1MCO - chains L and H; structure by X-ray diffraction, 3.20 A resolution.

Chain L:
Name: IGG1 mcg intact antibody (light chain)
From: Homo sapiens
Notes: antibody fragment or engineered binder
Sequence (216 residues; numbered 1 to 216; the number before each row is that of its first residue):
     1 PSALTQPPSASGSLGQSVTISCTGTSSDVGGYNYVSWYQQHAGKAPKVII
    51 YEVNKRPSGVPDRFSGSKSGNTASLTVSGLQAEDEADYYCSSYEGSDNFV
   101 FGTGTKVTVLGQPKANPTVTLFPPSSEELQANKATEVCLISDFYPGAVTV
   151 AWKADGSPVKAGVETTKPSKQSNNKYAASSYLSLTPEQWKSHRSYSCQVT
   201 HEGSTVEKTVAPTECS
Sequence notes: conflict Ile-20 (Phe39 in S14675), Thr-23 (Ser42 in S14675), Val-29 (Ile48 in S14675), 20 further conflict positions vs the reference (S14675) not listed
Disulfides: Cys-215 forms a disulfide with the same residue of a neighbouring copy of this chain
Disulfides: Cys-22/Cys-90, Cys-138/Cys-197

Chain H:
Name: IGG1 mcg intact antibody (heavy chain)
From: Homo sapiens
Notes: antibody fragment or engineered binder
Sequence (428 residues; row label = number of the first residue in the row):
     1 PLVLQESGPGLVKPSEALSLTCTVSGDSINTILYYWSWIRQPPGKGLEWI
    51 GYIYYSGSTYGNPSLKSRVTISVNTSKNQFYSKLSSVTAADTAVYYCARV
   101 PLVVNPWGQGTLVTVSSASTKGPSVFPLAPSSKSTSGGTAALGCLVKDYF
   151 PQPVTVSWNSGALTSGVHTFPAVLQSSGLYSLSSVVTVPSSSLGTQTYIC
   201 NVNHKPSNTKVDKRVAPELLGGPSVFLFPPKPKDTLMISRTPEVTCVVVD
   251 VSHEDPQVKFNWYVDGVQVHNAKTKPREQQYNSTYRVVSVLTVLHQNWLD
   301 GKEYKCKVSNKALPAPIEKTISKAKGQPREPQVYTLPPSREEMTKNQVSL
   351 TCLVKGFYPSDIAVEWESNGQPENNYKTTPPVLDSDGSFFLYSKLTVDKS
   401 RWQQGNVFSCSVMHEALHNHYTQKSLSL
Sequence notes: conflict Lys-13 (Arg32 in 243866), Glu-16 (Gln35 in 243866), Ala-17 (Thr36 in 243866), 38 further conflict positions vs the reference (243866) not listed; insertion (27, 32, 61)
Disulfides: Cys-22/Cys-97, Cys-144/Cys-200, Cys-246/Cys-306, Cys-352/Cys-410
Covalently attached groups: glycan linked to Asn-282
Small-molecule neighbours: alpha-L-gulopyranose (GUP): Ser-224, Val-225, Phe-226, Lys-319

How chain L and chain H interact:
Residue-residue contacts (77):
  Pro-1(L) / Trp-49(H)
  Pro-1(L) / Tyr-60(H)
  Pro-1(L) / Pro-63(H)  hydrophobic
  Tyr-38(L) / Val-103(H)
  Ala-45(L) / Asn-105(H)
  Pro-46(L) / Asn-105(H)
  Asp-97(L) / Tyr-35(H)
  Asp-97(L) / Tyr-52(H)
  Asp-97(L) / Ile-53(H)
  Asp-97(L) / Tyr-54(H)
  Asp-97(L) / Ser-58(H)  hydrogen bond
  Asn-98(L) / Trp-49(H)
  Asn-98(L) / Tyr-52(H)
  Asn-98(L) / Tyr-60(H)
  Phe-99(L) / Tyr-52(H)
  Phe-99(L) / Leu-102(H)
  Phe-99(L) / Val-103(H)
  Thr-118(L) / Leu-128(H)
  Thr-120(L) / Phe-126(H)
  Thr-120(L) / Pro-127(H)
  Thr-120(L) / Leu-145(H)
  Leu-121(L) / Phe-126(H)  hydrophobic
  Phe-122(L) / Val-125(H)
  Phe-122(L) / Phe-126(H)
  Phe-122(L) / Pro-127(H)
  Phe-122(L) / Val-211(H)  hydrophobic
  Phe-122(L) / Lys-213(H)
  Pro-124(L) / Lys-213(H)  hydrogen bond (backbone-side chain)
  Ser-125(L) / Lys-210(H)  hydrogen bond (side chain-backbone)
  Ser-125(L) / Val-211(H)
  Glu-127(L) / Lys-210(H)
  Glu-127(L) / Asp-212(H)
  Val-137(L) / Ser-124(H)
  Val-137(L) / Val-125(H)
  Val-137(L) / Phe-126(H)  hydrophobic
  Cys-138(L) / Phe-126(H)
  Cys-138(L) / Lys-147(H)  hydrogen bond (backbone-side chain)
  Leu-139(L) / Phe-126(H)
  Leu-139(L) / Leu-145(H)  hydrophobic
  Leu-139(L) / Lys-147(H)
  Ile-140(L) / Lys-147(H)
  Ser-141(L) / Leu-145(H)
  Glu-164(L) / Asp-148(H)
  Thr-166(L) / Gln-175(H)
  Thr-166(L) / Ser-177(H)
  Thr-166(L) / Leu-179(H)
  Lys-167(L) / Gln-175(H)
  Lys-167(L) / Ser-176(H)  hydrogen bond (backbone-backbone)
  Lys-167(L) / Ser-177(H)  hydrogen bond (backbone-side chain)
  Pro-168(L) / Gln-175(H)
  Pro-168(L) / Ser-176(H)  hydrogen bond (backbone-side chain)
  Ser-169(L) / Val-173(H)
  Ser-169(L) / Leu-174(H)
  Ser-169(L) / Gln-175(H)
  Ser-169(L) / Ser-176(H)  hydrogen bond
  Lys-170(L) / Val-173(H)
  Lys-170(L) / Leu-174(H)
  Gln-171(L) / Pro-171(H)
  Gln-171(L) / Ala-172(H)
  Gln-171(L) / Val-173(H)
  Gln-171(L) / Ser-181(H)
  Ser-172(L) / Pro-171(H)
  Ser-172(L) / Ala-172(H)
  Ala-177(L) / Val-173(H)  hydrophobic
  Ala-177(L) / Gln-175(H)
  Ala-178(L) / Lys-147(H)  hydrogen bond (backbone-side chain)
  Ala-178(L) / Gln-175(H)
  Ala-178(L) / Ser-181(H)
  Ser-179(L) / Lys-147(H)
  Ser-179(L) / Asp-148(H)  hydrogen bond (side chain-backbone)
  Ser-179(L) / Gln-175(H)  hydrogen bond
  Ser-179(L) / Tyr-180(H)  hydrogen bond (side chain-backbone)
  Ser-179(L) / Ser-181(H)  hydrogen bond
  Ser-180(L) / Lys-147(H)
  Ser-180(L) / Asp-148(H)  hydrogen bond (backbone-side chain)
  Tyr-181(L) / Asp-148(H)
  Val-210(L) / Ala-129(H)
Interface residues without a listed pair, chain L (40 interface residues in all): Gly-43, Ser-91, Glu-94, Ser-96, Pro-123, Thr-135, Lys-175
Interface residues without a listed pair, chain H (38 interface residues in all): Asn-62, Val-100, Val-104, Val-146

Summary:
The interface between chain L and chain H involves 40 residues on one side and 38 on the other; the contacts
include 14 hydrogen bonds. Among the polar pairs are Asp-97(L)/Ser-58(H), Pro-124(L)/Lys-213(H) and
Ser-125(L)/Lys-210(H). Ligands of chain H: alpha-L-gulopyranose. Covalently linked N-acetylglucosamine: at
Asn-282(H).
Chain L is IGG1 mcg intact antibody (light chain) and chain H is IGG1 mcg intact antibody (heavy chain), both
from Homo sapiens; the structure, Three-dimensional structure of a human immunoglobulin with a hinge deletion,
was determined by X-ray diffraction.
